Entry 7BDJ (X-ray diffraction, 2.59 A resolution); this record covers chains B and J.

== Chain B ==
Name: U5 small nuclear ribonucleoprotein 200 kDa helicase
From: Homo sapiens
Notes: EC 3.6.4.13
UniProtKB: O75643 (U520_HUMAN); residues 394-2136 here = UniProt positions 394-2136
Amino-acid sequence (1747 residues; numbered 390 to 2136; the number before each row is that of its first residue):
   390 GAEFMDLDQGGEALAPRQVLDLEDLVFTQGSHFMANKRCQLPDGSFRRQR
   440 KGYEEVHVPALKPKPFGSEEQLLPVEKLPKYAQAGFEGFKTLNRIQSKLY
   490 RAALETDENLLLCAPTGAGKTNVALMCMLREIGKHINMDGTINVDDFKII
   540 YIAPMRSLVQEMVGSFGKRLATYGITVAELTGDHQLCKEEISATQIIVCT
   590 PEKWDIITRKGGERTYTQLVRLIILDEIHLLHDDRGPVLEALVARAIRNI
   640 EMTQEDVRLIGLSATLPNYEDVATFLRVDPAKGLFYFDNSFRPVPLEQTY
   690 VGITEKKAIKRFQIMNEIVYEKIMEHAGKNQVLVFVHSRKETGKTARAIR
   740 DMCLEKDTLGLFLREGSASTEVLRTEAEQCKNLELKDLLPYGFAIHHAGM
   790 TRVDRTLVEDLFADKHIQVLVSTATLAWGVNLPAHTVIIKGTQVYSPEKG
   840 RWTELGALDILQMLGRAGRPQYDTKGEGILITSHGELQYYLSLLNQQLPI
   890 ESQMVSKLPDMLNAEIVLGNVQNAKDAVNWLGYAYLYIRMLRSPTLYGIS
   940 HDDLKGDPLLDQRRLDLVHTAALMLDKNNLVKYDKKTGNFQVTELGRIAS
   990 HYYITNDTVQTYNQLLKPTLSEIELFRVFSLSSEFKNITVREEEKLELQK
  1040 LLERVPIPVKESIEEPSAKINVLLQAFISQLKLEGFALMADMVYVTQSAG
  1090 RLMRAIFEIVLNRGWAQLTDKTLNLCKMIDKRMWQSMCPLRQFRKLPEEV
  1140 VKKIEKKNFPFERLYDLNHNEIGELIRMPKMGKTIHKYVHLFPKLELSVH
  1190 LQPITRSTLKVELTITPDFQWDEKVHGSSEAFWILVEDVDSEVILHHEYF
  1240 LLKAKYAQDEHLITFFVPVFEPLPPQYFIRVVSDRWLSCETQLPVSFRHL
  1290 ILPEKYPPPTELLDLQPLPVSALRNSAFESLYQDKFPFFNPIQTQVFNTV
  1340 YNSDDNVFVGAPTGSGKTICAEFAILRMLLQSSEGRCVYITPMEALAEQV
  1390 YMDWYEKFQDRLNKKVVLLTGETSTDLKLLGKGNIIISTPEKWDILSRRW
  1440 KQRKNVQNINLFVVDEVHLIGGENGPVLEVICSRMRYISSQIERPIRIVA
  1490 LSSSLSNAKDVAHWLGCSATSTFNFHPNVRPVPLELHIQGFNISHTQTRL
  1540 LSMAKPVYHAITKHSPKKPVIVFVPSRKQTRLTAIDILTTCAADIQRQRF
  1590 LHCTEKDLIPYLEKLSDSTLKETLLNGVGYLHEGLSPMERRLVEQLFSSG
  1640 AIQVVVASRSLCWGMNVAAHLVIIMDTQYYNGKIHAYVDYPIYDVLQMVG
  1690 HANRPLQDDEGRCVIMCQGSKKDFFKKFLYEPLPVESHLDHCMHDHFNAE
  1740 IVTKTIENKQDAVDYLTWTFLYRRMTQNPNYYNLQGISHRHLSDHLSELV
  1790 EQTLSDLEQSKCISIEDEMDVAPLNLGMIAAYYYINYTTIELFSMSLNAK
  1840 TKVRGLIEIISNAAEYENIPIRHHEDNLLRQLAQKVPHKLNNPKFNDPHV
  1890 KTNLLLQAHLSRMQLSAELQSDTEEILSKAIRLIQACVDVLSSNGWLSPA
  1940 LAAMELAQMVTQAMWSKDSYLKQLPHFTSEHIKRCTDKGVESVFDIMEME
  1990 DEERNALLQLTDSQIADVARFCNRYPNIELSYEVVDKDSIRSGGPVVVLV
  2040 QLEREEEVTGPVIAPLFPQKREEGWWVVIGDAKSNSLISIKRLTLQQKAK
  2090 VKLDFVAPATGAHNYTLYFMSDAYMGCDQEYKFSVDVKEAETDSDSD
Disordered / not traced: 390-402, 575-577, 2128-2136
Construct notes: expression tag (390-393)
UniProt features mapped onto this chain:
  - motif: D615 to H618 (DEIH box), D1454 to H1457 (DEVH box)
  - binding site (ATP): A503 to T510, A1350 to T1357
  - modified residue: Y709 (Phosphotyrosine), K971 (N6-acetyllysine), T1428 (Phosphothreonine), T1765 (Phosphothreonine), S2002 (Phosphoserine), T2131 (Phosphothreonine), S2133 (Phosphoserine), S2135 (Phosphoserine)
  - natural variant: C502 (C502R: In RP33), A542 (A542V: In RP33), R681 (R681C: In RP33; R681H: In RP33), P682 (P682S: In RP33), V683 (V683L: In RP33; uncertain significance), Y689 (Y689C: In RP33), I698 (I698V: In RP33), Q885 (Q885E: In RP33), S1087 (S1087L: In RP33), R1090 (R1090L: In RP33), F1736 (F1736L: In a colorectal cancer sample), R1779 (R1779H: In RP33)
  - mutagenesis: R603 (R603A: Strongly decreases ATP-dependent RNA helicase activity), R637 (R637A: Strongly decreases ATP-dependent RNA helicase activity), K1544 (K1544A: Decreases ATP-dependent RNA helicase activity), H1548 (H1548A: Strongly decreases ATP-dependent RNA helicase activity), T1578 (T1578A: Decreases ATP-dependent RNA helicase activity)
Ion coordination: Mg2+ site 1: D615, E616 (together with TGB); Mg2+ site 2: D1454 (together with TGB)
Ligand contacts:
  - TGB ([[[(2R,3S,4R,5R)-5-(6-aminopurin-9-yl)-3-[2-(methylamino)phenyl]carbonyloxy-4-oxidanyl-oxolan-2-yl]methoxy-oxidanyl-phosphoryl]oxy-oxidanyl-phosphoryl]oxy-sulfanyl-phosphinic acid), molecule 1: F478, T480, L481, N482, Q485, P504, T505, G506, A507, G508, K509, T510, N511, Y540, L547, M551, D615, E616, L651, N820
  - TGB, molecule 2: F1325, F1327, F1328, N1329, Q1332, P1351, T1352, G1353, S1354, G1355, K1356, T1357, I1358, Q1388, D1454, E1455, N1655, V1656, A1657, N1692, P1694, L1695
From the paper describing this entry:
  - binding site for TGB: N820
  - mutagenesis - R603A, R637A, H1548A: decreased binding to ATPgammaS
  - mutagenesis - R603A: decreased binding to ADP
  - disease-associated variants - S1087L: unchanged binding to mant-ADP

== Chain J ==
Name: Pre-mRNA-processing-splicing factor 8
From: Homo sapiens
UniProtKB: Q6P2Q9 (PRP8_HUMAN); residues 2064-2320 here = UniProt positions 2064-2320
Amino-acid sequence (263 residues; each row starts with the number of its first residue):
  2058 GPLGSMTQTFSSKTEWRVRAISAANLHLRTNHIYVSSDDIKETGYTYILP
  2108 KNVLKKFICISDLRAQIAGYLYGVSPPDNPQVKEIRCIVMVPQWGTHQTV
  2158 HLPGQLPQHEYLKEMEPLGWIHTQPNESPQLSPQDVTTHAKIMADNPSWD
  2208 GEKTIIITCSFTPGSCTLTAYKLTPSGYEWGRQNTDKGNNPKGYLPSHYE
  2258 RVQMLLSDRFLGFFMVPAQSSWNYNFMGVRHDPNMKYELQLANPKEFYHE
  2308 VHRPSHFLNFALL
Disordered / not traced: 2058
Construct notes: expression tag (2058-2063)
UniProt features mapped onto this chain:
  - natural variant: P2301 (P2301T: In RP13), F2304 (F2304L: In RP13), H2309 (H2309P: In RP13; H2309R: In RP13), R2310 (R2310G: In RP13; R2310K: In RP13), F2314 (F2314L: In RP13)

== Interface between chain B and chain J ==
Pairs across the interface (58; chain B residue first):
  T1008(B) with H2084(J)
  S1010(B) with A2081(J)
  E1011(B) with E2303(J)
  I1012(B) with A2077(J); I2078(J)
  L1040(B) with F2317(J)
  E1042(B) with S2068(J), hydrogen bond; S2069(J); R2074(J), hydrogen bond (backbone-side chain)
  R1043(B) with R2074(J); F2317(J), hydrogen bond (side chain-backbone); L2320(J), hydrogen bond (side chain-backbone)
  V1044(B) with R2074(J), hydrogen bond (backbone-side chain); F2317(J), hydrophobic
  P1045(B) with W2073(J); R2310(J), hydrogen bond (backbone-side chain); H2313(J); F2314(J), hydrophobic; F2317(J)
  I1046(B) with F2314(J), hydrophobic
  K1049(B) with I2078(J)
  Q1064(B) with F2317(J)
  S1068(B) with F2317(J); A2318(J)
  L1070(B) with F2317(J); A2318(J); L2320(J)
  K1110(B) with E2303(J), salt bridge
  W1123(B) with E2307(J); F2314(J), hydrophobic
  Q1124(B) with E2307(J), hydrogen bond (backbone-side chain)
  S1125(B) with E2307(J), hydrogen bond (backbone-side chain); P2311(J); F2314(J)
  M1126(B) with L2315(J), hydrophobic; A2318(J), hydrophobic
  K1145(B) with L2315(J)
  N1147(B) with R2287(J), hydrogen bond
  V1228(B) with G2269(J); N2300(J), hydrogen bond (backbone-side chain)
  D1229(B) with N2109(J), hydrogen bond; K2113(J), hydrogen bond (backbone-side chain); N2300(J)
  S1230(B) with N2300(J), hydrogen bond
  F1259(B) with L2268(J), hydrophobic
  P1261(B) with R2266(J)
  P1264(B) with L2268(J); G2269(J); F2270(J), hydrophobic
  Q1265(B) with F2270(J); L2298(J)
  F1267(B) with L2298(J); A2299(J), hydrophobic; N2300(J)
  Q1281(B) with A2299(J)
  P1283(B) with L2298(J)
  R1287(B) with Y2168(J); E2171(J), salt bridge
Interface residues without a listed pair, chain B (41 interface residues in all): Q1038, L1041, P1047, A1065, M1117, E1144, P1149, P1263, S1285
Interface residues without a listed pair, chain J (34 interface residues in all): Q2276, H2306, N2316, L2319

== Summary ==
Chain B and chain J form an interface of 41 and 34 residues respectively, with 13 hydrogen bonds and 2 salt
bridges. Among the polar pairs are K1110(B)-E2303(J), R1287(B)-E2171(J) and E1042(B)-S2068(J). From the paper:
a binding site for TGB at N820(B); R603A, R637A and H1548A of chain B reduce binding to ATPgammaS.
Chain B is U5 small nuclear ribonucleoprotein 200 kDa helicase and chain J is Pre-mRNA-processing-splicing
factor 8, both from Homo sapiens; the structure, Human Brr2 Helicase Region in complex with C-tail deleted
Jab1 and mant-ATPgammaS, was determined by X-ray diffraction, deposited together with 7BDI, 7BDK and 7BDL.
